Entry 1Q0Y (X-ray diffraction, 2.00 A resolution); this record covers chains L and H.

Chain L:
Name: Fab 9B1, Light chain
Source organism: Mus musculus
Reference sequence: P01724 (LV1B_MOUSE); the construct lacks a stretch of the UniProt sequence and is renumbered around it, so the offset changes along the chain: 2-9 = UniProt 21-28; 11-27 = UniProt 29-45; 28-106 = UniProt 49-127
Amino-acid sequence (212 residues; numbered 1 to 212 plus 4 insertion-coded residues; 4 numbers in that range are skipped by the numbering (no residue carries them; nothing is unmodelled there); the number before each row is that of its first residue; a row labelled like 27A-27C holds insertion residues (27A, then the next letters in order)):
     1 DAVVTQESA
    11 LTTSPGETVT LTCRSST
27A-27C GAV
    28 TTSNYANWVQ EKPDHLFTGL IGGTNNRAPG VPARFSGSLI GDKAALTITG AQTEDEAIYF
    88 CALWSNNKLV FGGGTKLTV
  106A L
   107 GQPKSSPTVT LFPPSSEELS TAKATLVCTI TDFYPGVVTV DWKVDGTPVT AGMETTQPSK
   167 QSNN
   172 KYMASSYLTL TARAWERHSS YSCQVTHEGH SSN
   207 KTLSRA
Cystine bridges: Cys23-Cys88, Cys134-Cys194

Chain H:
Name: Fab 9B1, Heavy chain
Source organism: Mus musculus
Reference sequence: Q8VDC9 (Q8VDC9_MOUSE); the construct lacks a stretch of the UniProt sequence, so the offset changes along the chain: 2-52 = UniProt 21-71; 53-82 = UniProt 73-102; 83-100 = UniProt 106-123; 101-143 = UniProt 126-168
Amino-acid sequence (221 residues; row label = number of the first residue in the row; note: 13 numbers in that range are skipped by the numbering (no residue carries them; nothing is unmodelled there); a row labelled like 82A-82C holds insertion residues (82A, then the next letters in order); X marks 6 residues of unknown identity (built as UNK)):
     1 EVQLQQSGAE LMKPGASVKI SCKATGYTFS SYWIEWVKQR PGHGLEWIGE IL
   52A P
    53 GSGDTIFNEK FKGKATFTAD TSSNTAYMQL
82A-82C SSL
    83 TSEDSAVYYC ARWVLDYY
100A-100B GM
   101 DYWGQGTSLT VSSASTTPPS VYPLAPGGXX XXXXSAMVTL GCLVKGYFPE PVTVV
   157 WNK
   164 GSLSTGT
   172 HTFPAVLAA
   183 DLYTLSSSVT VSASS
   199 WPG
   203 QSV
   207 TCNVAHPASS TKVDKKIA
   227 PS
Unresolved in the structure: 129-134
Cystine bridges: Cys22-Cys92, Cys142-Cys208
Small-molecule neighbours: morphia (MOI; (7r,7as,12bs)-3-methyl-2,3,4,4a,7,7a-hexahydro-1H-4,12-methano[1]benzofuro[3,2-e]isoquinoline-7,9-diol): Trp33, Glu35, Glu50, Ile58, Trp95, Leu97, Tyr100

Interface between chain L and chain H:
Residue-residue contacts (74):
  Tyr32(L) - Tyr100(H)  hydrophobic
  Asn34(L) - Tyr100(H)  hydrogen bond (side chain-backbone)
  Asn34(L) - Gly100A(H)
  Asn34(L) - Met100B(H)  hydrogen bond (side chain-backbone)
  Val36(L) - Trp103(H)  hydrophobic
  Glu38(L) - Gln39(H)  hydrogen bond
  His42(L) - Tyr91(H)
  His42(L) - Gln105(H)  hydrogen bond (side chain-backbone)
  Phe44(L) - Gln39(H)
  Phe44(L) - Leu45(H)  hydrophobic
  Phe44(L) - Tyr91(H)
  Phe44(L) - Trp103(H)
  Thr45(L) - Asp101(H)
  Gly46(L) - Met100B(H)
  Gly46(L) - Asp101(H)  hydrogen bond (backbone-backbone)
  Gly46(L) - Trp103(H)
  Leu47(L) - Tyr99(H)  hydrogen bond (backbone-side chain)
  Ile48(L) - Tyr99(H)  hydrogen bond (backbone-side chain)
  Gly49(L) - Tyr99(H)  hydrogen bond (backbone-side chain)
  Gly49(L) - Tyr100(H)
  Gly50(L) - Tyr99(H)  hydrogen bond (backbone-backbone)
  Gly50(L) - Tyr100(H)  hydrogen bond (backbone-backbone)
  Asn53(L) - Tyr99(H)  hydrogen bond (side chain-backbone)
  Arg54(L) - Tyr99(H)
  Ala55(L) - Tyr99(H)  hydrogen bond (backbone-side chain)
  Pro56(L) - Tyr102(H)
  Phe87(L) - Leu45(H)  hydrophobic
  Trp91(L) - Trp47(H)  hydrophobic
  Asn94(L) - Trp47(H)
  Lys95(L) - Trp47(H)
  Lys95(L) - Asn60(H)
  Lys95(L) - Glu61(H)  salt bridge
  Leu96(L) - Trp47(H)
  Leu96(L) - Met100B(H)  hydrophobic
  Phe98(L) - Leu45(H)
  Phe98(L) - Met100B(H)  hydrophobic
  Phe118(L) - Leu124(H)
  Phe118(L) - Ala125(H)
  Phe118(L) - Thr139(H)
  Phe118(L) - Leu140(H)
  Pro119(L) - Ala125(H)
  Ser121(L) - Tyr122(H)
  Ser121(L) - Pro123(H)
  Glu123(L) - Val121(H)
  Glu123(L) - Tyr122(H)
  Glu123(L) - Lys221(H)  salt bridge
  Glu124(L) - Tyr122(H)
  Glu124(L) - Lys145(H)
  Thr127(L) - Tyr122(H)
  Thr131(L) - Leu143(H)
  Thr131(L) - Lys145(H)  hydrogen bond
  Val133(L) - Leu124(H)  hydrophobic
  Val133(L) - Ser188(H)
  Thr135(L) - Phe174(H)
  Ile136(L) - Phe174(H)
  Thr137(L) - His172(H)
  Thr137(L) - Phe174(H)
  Glu160(L) - Leu178(H)
  Thr161(L) - Val177(H)
  Thr162(L) - Pro175(H)
  Gln163(L) - Pro175(H)
  Ser165(L) - Pro175(H)
  Gln167(L) - His172(H)
  Met174(L) - Thr173(H)
  Met174(L) - Phe174(H)  hydrophobic
  Ala175(L) - Phe174(H)
  Ser176(L) - Phe174(H)
  Ser176(L) - Ser188(H)
  Tyr178(L) - Leu143(H)  hydrophobic
  Tyr178(L) - Val177(H)  hydrophobic
  Tyr178(L) - Thr186(H)
  Tyr178(L) - Leu187(H)
  Tyr178(L) - Ser188(H)  hydrogen bond
  Thr180(L) - Lys145(H)
Also at the interface, not in a pair above, chain L (47 interface residues in all): Asp1, Ala89, Thr116
Also at the interface, not in a pair above, chain H (44 interface residues in all): Glu35, Val37, Glu46, Glu50, Phe59, Val89, Trp95, Asp98, Pro126, Gly141, Ala179

Overview:
The interface between chain L and chain H involves 47 residues on one side and 44 on the other; the contacts
include 14 hydrogen bonds and 2 salt bridges. Polar contacts include Lys95(L)-Glu61(H), Glu123(L)-Lys221(H)
and Asn34(L)-Met100B(H). Bound to chain H: morphia.
Here chain L is Fab 9B1, Light chain and chain H is Fab 9B1, Heavy chain, both from Mus musculus. Entry 1Q0Y
(Anti-Morphine Antibody 9B1 Complexed with Morphine) was determined by X-ray diffraction together with 1Q0X
from the same study.
